6RDW - chains 2 and 7 of the 31 polymer chains in the assembly; structure by electron microscopy, 3.80 A resolution.

[Chain 2]
Protein: ASA-2: Polytomella F-ATP synthase associated subunit 2
Organism: Polytomella sp. Pringsheim 198.80
Notes: engineered mutation(s): P165F, N167S
Amino-acid sequence (441 residues; numbered 5 to 445; the number before each row is that of its first residue):
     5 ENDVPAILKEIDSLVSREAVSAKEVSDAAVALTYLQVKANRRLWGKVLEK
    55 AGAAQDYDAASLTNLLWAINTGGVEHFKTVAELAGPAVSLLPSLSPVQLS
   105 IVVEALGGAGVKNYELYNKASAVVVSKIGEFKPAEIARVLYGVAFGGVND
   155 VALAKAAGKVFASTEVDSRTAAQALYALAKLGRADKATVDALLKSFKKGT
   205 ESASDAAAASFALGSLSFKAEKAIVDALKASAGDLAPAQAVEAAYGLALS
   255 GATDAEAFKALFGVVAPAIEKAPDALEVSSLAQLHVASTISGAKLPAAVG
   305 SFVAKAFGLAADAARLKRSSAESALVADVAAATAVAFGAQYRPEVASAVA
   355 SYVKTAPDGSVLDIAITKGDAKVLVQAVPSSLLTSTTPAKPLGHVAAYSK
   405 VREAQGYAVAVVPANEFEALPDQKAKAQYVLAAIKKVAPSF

[Chain 7]
Protein: Mitochondrial ATP synthase associated protein ASA7
Organism: Polytomella sp. Pringsheim 198.80
UniProt: D8V7I2 (D8V7I2_9CHLO); residue numbers follow UniProt; this construct covers 1-190
Amino-acid sequence (190 residues; each row starts with the number of its first residue):
     1 MSSVRAGVEAGRRDLTTFTFSGLQDAPVAALSGSIKLNVAAKAGKAEVTV
    51 AAGAAKAATQVSAAALRKLSGSKISLAEVARISVLHSSIQNYLLSLSNER
   101 YQLLSQWPDFTTMYGKDFYYRAHPEDLKKFYDAADEYYKLYETVTEFDSL
   151 SALASQVVPNYAARRRSTVHPAIGSTVADGAFTNFLLSKQ
Disordered / not traced: 1-14

[How chain 2 and chain 7 interact]
Residue-residue contacts - 98 pairs, chain 2 then chain 7:
  Glu5(2) - Lys56(7)
  Asn6(2) - Lys56(7)
  Asn6(2) - Ala57(7)
  Asn6(2) - Ala58(7)  hydrogen bond (side chain-backbone)
  Asp7(2) - Lys56(7)
  Ala10(2) - Ala55(7)  hydrophobic
  Ile11(2) - Val50(7)  hydrophobic
  Ile11(2) - Ala52(7)  hydrophobic
  Ile11(2) - Ala55(7)
  Ile11(2) - Ala57(7)  hydrophobic
  Glu14(2) - Ala52(7)
  Glu14(2) - Gly53(7)
  Glu14(2) - Ala54(7)
  Leu18(2) - Ser34(7)
  Leu18(2) - Ile35(7)  hydrophobic
  Arg21(2) - Ser34(7)
  Lys27(2) - Leu31(7)
  Glu28(2) - Ser32(7)
  Glu28(2) - Ser34(7)
  Asp31(2) - Ala29(7)
  Asp31(2) - Ala30(7)
  Asp31(2) - Leu31(7)  hydrogen bond (side chain-backbone)
  Asp31(2) - Ser32(7)  hydrogen bond (side chain-backbone)
  Val34(2) - Pro27(7)  hydrophobic
  Ala35(2) - Ile35(7)  hydrophobic
  Thr37(2) - Leu69(7)
  Tyr38(2) - Ala26(7)
  Tyr38(2) - Pro27(7)  hydrogen bond (side chain-backbone)
  Tyr38(2) - Leu37(7)  hydrophobic
  Tyr38(2) - Val39(7)  hydrophobic
  Tyr38(2) - Val48(7)  hydrophobic
  Tyr38(2) - Thr59(7)
  Gln40(2) - Val61(7)
  Gln40(2) - Ala65(7)
  Gln40(2) - Leu69(7)
  Lys42(2) - Leu69(7)  hydrogen bond (side chain-backbone)
  Lys42(2) - Ser72(7)  hydrogen bond (side chain-backbone)
  Lys42(2) - Ile74(7)
  Arg45(2) - Ile74(7)  hydrogen bond (side chain-backbone)
  Arg45(2) - Ser75(7)  hydrogen bond (side chain-backbone)
  Leu52(2) - Leu76(7)  hydrophobic
  Ala64(2) - Leu31(7)  hydrophobic
  Ser65(2) - Leu31(7)
  Asn68(2) - Pro27(7)
  Trp71(2) - Ser21(7)  hydrogen bond
  Trp71(2) - Gly22(7)
  Trp71(2) - Ala26(7)  hydrophobic
  Trp71(2) - Pro27(7)
  Asn74(2) - Thr19(7)
  Asn74(2) - Ser21(7)
  Thr75(2) - Ser21(7)
  Thr75(2) - Gly22(7)
  Thr75(2) - Leu69(7)
  Gly76(2) - Leu69(7)
  Gly77(2) - Lys73(7)
  Gly77(2) - Ile74(7)  hydrogen bond (backbone-backbone)
  Val78(2) - Leu15(7)
  Val78(2) - Ile74(7)  hydrophobic
  Glu79(2) - Leu15(7)  hydrogen bond (side chain-backbone)
  Glu79(2) - Lys73(7)
  Glu79(2) - Ser75(7)
  Glu79(2) - Leu76(7)  hydrogen bond (backbone-backbone)
  His80(2) - Leu76(7)
  His80(2) - Glu78(7)  salt bridge
  Lys82(2) - Glu78(7)
  Val101(2) - Asp25(7)
  Gly112(2) - Leu15(7)
  Gly112(2) - Thr16(7)  hydrogen bond (backbone-backbone)
  Glu139(2) - Asp25(7)
  Arg142(2) - Phe20(7)
  Arg142(2) - Ser21(7)  hydrogen bond
  Arg142(2) - Gln24(7)  hydrogen bond (side chain-backbone)
  Arg142(2) - Asp25(7)  salt bridge
  Tyr145(2) - Thr16(7)  hydrogen bond
  Tyr145(2) - Phe18(7)  hydrogen bond (side chain-backbone)
  Tyr145(2) - Phe20(7)  hydrophobic
  Phe149(2) - Thr16(7)
  Arg173(2) - Phe20(7)
  Arg173(2) - Gln24(7)  hydrogen bond
  Ala176(2) - Phe20(7)
  Gln177(2) - Phe20(7)
  Tyr180(2) - Thr17(7)  hydrogen bond
  Tyr180(2) - Phe18(7)
  Tyr180(2) - Phe20(7)  hydrophobic
  Glu205(2) - Ala64(7)
  Glu205(2) - Arg67(7)  salt bridge
  Ser206(2) - Arg67(7)
  Ser208(2) - Phe18(7)
  Ser208(2) - Arg67(7)  hydrogen bond
  Asp209(2) - Phe20(7)
  Asp209(2) - Arg67(7)  salt bridge
  Ala211(2) - Phe18(7)  hydrophobic
  Ala212(2) - Phe18(7)  hydrophobic
  Ala212(2) - Phe20(7)  hydrophobic
  Asp238(2) - Lys68(7)  salt bridge
  Ala240(2) - Gly71(7)
  Gln243(2) - Thr17(7)
  Gln243(2) - Phe18(7)
Also at the interface, not in a pair above, chain 2 (60 interface residues in all): Ile15, Leu39, Trp48, Gly49, Asp62, Ile105, Glu108, Ala113, Ala242, Glu246
Also at the interface, not in a pair above, chain 7 (46 interface residues in all): Leu23, Leu66, Ser70

[Overview]
The interface between chain 2 and chain 7 involves 60 residues on one side and 46 on the other, with 20
hydrogen bonds and 5 salt bridges. Polar contacts include His80(2)-Glu78(7), Arg142(2)-Asp25(7) and
Glu205(2)-Arg67(7).
Here chain 2 is ASA-2: Polytomella F-ATP synthase associated subunit 2 and chain 7 is Mitochondrial ATP
synthase associated protein ASA7, both from Polytomella sp. Pringsheim 198.80. Entry 6RDW (Cryo-EM structure
of Polytomella F-ATP synthase, Rotary substate 1F, composite map) was determined by electron microscopy,
deposited together with 6RD4, 6RD5, 6RD6, 6RD7, 6RD8, 6RD9 and 46 further entries.
